PDB entry 8YT6 | X-ray diffraction, 1.85 A resolution | chains A and B

Chain A:
Protein: Peroxisome proliferator-activated receptor alpha
From: Homo sapiens
UniProtKB: Q07869 (PPARA_HUMAN); numbering as in UniProt (aligned over 200-468)
Chain sequence (272 residues; numbered 197 to 468; the number before each row is that of its first residue):
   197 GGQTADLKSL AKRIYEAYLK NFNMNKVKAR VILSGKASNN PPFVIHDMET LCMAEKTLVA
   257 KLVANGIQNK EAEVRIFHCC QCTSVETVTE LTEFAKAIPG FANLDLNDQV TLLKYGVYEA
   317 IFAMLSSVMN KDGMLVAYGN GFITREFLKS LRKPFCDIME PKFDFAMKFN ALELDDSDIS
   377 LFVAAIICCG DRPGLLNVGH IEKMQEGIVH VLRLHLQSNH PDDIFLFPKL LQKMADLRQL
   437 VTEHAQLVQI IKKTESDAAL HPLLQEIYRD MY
Disordered / not traced: 197-201, 231-237, 257-264, 468
Differences from the reference sequence: expression tag (197-199)
Ligand contacts: A1LZX (6-(2-ethoxyethyl)-1-(4-fluorophenyl)-3-pentan-3-yl-pyrazolo[3,4-b]pyridine-4-carboxylic acid): Glu269, Ile272, Phe273, Cys276, Gln277, Thr279, Ser280, Tyr314, Phe318, Leu321, Met330, Leu331, Val332, Leu344, Leu347, Phe351, Ile354, Met355, His440, Leu443, Val444, Ile447, Leu456, Leu460, Tyr464

Chain B:
Protein: Peroxisome proliferator-activated receptor gamma coactivator 1-alpha
UniProtKB: Q9UBK2 (PRGC1_HUMAN); residues 135-156 here = UniProt positions 135-156
Chain sequence (22 residues; numbered 135 to 156; the number before each row is that of its first residue):
   135 PQEAEEPSLL KKLLLAPANT QL
Disordered / not traced: 135-141, 151-156

Interface between chain A and chain B:
Contacting residue pairs (18):
  Thr288(A) - Leu147(B)
  Glu289(A) - Leu147(B)
  Lys292(A) - Leu147(B)
  Lys292(A) - Leu148(B)  hydrogen bond (side chain-backbone)
  Phe297(A) - Leu148(B)  hydrophobic
  Leu302(A) - Lys145(B)
  Leu302(A) - Leu148(B)  hydrophobic
  Asn303(A) - Lys145(B)  hydrogen bond
  Gln305(A) - Leu148(B)
  Val306(A) - Lys145(B)
  Val306(A) - Leu148(B)  hydrophobic
  Leu309(A) - Leu148(B)  hydrophobic
  Pro458(A) - Leu143(B)
  Leu459(A) - Leu143(B)
  Glu462(A) - Ser142(B)  hydrogen bond
  Glu462(A) - Leu143(B)  hydrogen bond (side chain-backbone)
  Glu462(A) - Leu144(B)  hydrogen bond (side chain-backbone)
  Ile463(A) - Leu144(B)  hydrophobic
Interface residues without a listed pair, chain A (16 interface residues in all): Val284, Thr285, Lys310
Interface residues without a listed pair, chain B (8 interface residues in all): Leu149, Ala150

Overview:
The interface between chain A and chain B involves 16 residues on one side and 8 on the other; the contacts
include 5 hydrogen bonds. Among the polar pairs are Lys292(A)-Leu148(B), Asn303(A)-Lys145(B) and
Glu462(A)-Ser142(B). Chain A binds compound A1LZX.
Chain A is Peroxisome proliferator-activated receptor alpha (Homo sapiens) and chain B is Peroxisome
proliferator-activated receptor gamma coactivator 1-alpha; the structure, Human PPAR alpha ligand binding
domain in complex with a 1H-pyrazolo[3,4-b]pyridine-derived compound, was determined by X-ray diffraction.
